PDB entry 7XR3 | electron microscopy, 3.70 A resolution | chains G and I of the 11 polymer chains in the assembly

[Chain G (and I)]
Name: VP3
Organism: Scylla serrata reovirus SZ-2007
Notes: chain I of this document is another copy of the same molecule, construct and numbering; everything in this record applies to it too
UniProtKB: E9LEU6 (E9LEU6_9REOV); residues 1-854 here = UniProt positions 1-854
Sequence (854 residues; numbered 1 to 854; the number before each row is that of its first residue):
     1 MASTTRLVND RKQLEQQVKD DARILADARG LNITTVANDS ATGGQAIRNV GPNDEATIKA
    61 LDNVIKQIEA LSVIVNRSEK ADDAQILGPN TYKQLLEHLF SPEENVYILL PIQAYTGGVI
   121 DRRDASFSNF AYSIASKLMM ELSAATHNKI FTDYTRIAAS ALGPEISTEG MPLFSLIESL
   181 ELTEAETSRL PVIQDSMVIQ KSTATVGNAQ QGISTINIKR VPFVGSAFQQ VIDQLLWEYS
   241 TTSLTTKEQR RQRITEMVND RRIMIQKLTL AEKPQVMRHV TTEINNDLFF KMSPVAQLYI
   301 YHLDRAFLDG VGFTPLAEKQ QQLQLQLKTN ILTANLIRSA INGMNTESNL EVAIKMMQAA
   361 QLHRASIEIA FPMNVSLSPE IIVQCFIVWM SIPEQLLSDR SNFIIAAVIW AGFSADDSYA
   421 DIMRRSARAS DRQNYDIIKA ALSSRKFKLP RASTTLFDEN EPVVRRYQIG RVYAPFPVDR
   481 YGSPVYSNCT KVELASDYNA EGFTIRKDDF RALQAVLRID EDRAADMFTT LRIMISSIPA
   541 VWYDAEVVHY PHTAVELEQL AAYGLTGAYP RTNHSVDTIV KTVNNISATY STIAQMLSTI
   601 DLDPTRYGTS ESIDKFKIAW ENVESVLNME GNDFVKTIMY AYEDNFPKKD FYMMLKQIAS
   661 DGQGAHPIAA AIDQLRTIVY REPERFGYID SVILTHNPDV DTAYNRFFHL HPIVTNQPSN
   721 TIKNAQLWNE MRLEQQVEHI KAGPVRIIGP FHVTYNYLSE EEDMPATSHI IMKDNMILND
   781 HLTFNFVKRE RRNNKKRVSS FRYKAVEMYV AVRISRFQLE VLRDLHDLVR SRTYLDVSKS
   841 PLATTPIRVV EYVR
Not modelled in the structure: 1-60

[Chain G / chain I interface]
Residue-residue contacts (22; chain G residue first):
  Q324(G) with A334(I)
  L325(G) with A334(I); S339(I)
  Q326(G) with F503(I)
  K328(G) with T333(I); R506(I)
  T329(G) with T333(I), hydrogen bond (backbone-side chain)
  N330(G) with L332(I)
  I331(G) with L332(I)
  L332(G) with L332(I), hydrophobic
  Y481(G) with R424(I)
  G482(G) with V375(I)
  S483(G) with V375(I)
  K491(G) with D416(I), hydrogen bond (side chain-backbone); D417(I)
  R511(G) with T504(I), hydrogen bond
  A515(G) with E501(I)
  R518(G) with S376(I); E501(I)
  E521(G) with N374(I); V375(I), hydrogen bond (side chain-backbone); S376(I), hydrogen bond
Interface residues without a listed pair, chain G (17 interface residues in all): L327
Interface residues without a listed pair, chain I (18 interface residues in all): N330, L336, A415, G502

[Summary]
The interface between chain G and chain I involves 17 residues on one side and 18 on the other; the contacts
include 5 hydrogen bonds. Polar contacts include T329(G)-T333(I), K491(G)-D416(I) and R511(G)-T504(I).
Both chains are VP3 (Scylla serrata reovirus SZ-2007). Entry 7XR3 (3.4 Angstrom cryoEM D5 reconstruction of
mud crab reovirus) was determined by electron microscopy (same publication as 7XR2).
